4MT6 - chain A; structure by X-ray diffraction, 5.50 A resolution (low resolution: residue-level contacts below are approximate; hydrogen-bond / salt-bridge calls are withheld).

# Chain A
Molecule: Rho guanine nucleotide exchange factor 9
From: Rattus norvegicus
UniProt: Q9QX73 (ARHG9_RAT); residue numbers follow UniProt; this construct covers 1-456
Chain sequence (456 residues; row label = number of the first residue in the row):
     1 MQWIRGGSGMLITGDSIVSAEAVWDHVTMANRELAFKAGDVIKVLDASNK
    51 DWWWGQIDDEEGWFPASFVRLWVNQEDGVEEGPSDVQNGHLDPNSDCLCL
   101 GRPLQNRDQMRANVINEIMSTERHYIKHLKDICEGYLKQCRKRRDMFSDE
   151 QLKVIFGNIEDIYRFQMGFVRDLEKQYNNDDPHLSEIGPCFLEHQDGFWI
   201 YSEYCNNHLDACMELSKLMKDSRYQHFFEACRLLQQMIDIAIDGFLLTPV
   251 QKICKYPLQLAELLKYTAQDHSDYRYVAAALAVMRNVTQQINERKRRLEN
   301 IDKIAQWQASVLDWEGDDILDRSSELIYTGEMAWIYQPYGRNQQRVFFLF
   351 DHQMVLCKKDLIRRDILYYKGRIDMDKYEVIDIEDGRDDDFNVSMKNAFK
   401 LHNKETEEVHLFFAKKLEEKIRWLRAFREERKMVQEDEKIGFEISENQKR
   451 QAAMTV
Not modelled in the structure: 1-17, 73-105, 440-456
Construct notes: engineered mutation E33 (Gly in Q9QX73), L34 (Val in Q9QX73)
UniProt features mapped onto this chain:
  - region: R107 to E117 (Interaction with GPHN)
  - mutagenesis: R107 (R107A: No effect on formation of GPHN clusters; when associated with A-108 and A-117), D108 (D108A: No effect on GPHN clusters; when associated with A-107 and A-117), R111 (R111A: Loss of formation of GPHN clusters), E117 (E117A: No effect on GPHN clusters; when associated with A-107 and A-108), R297 (R297H: Defects in binding to phosphatidylinositol-3-phosphate and in formation of GPHN clusters)
What the authors report for this chain:
  - mutagenesis - W24A, W24A/E262A, R70A, E262A: increased localization
  - mutagenesis - W24A/E262A: increased binding to PI(3)P
  - mutagenesis - W52A, W63A: abolished binding to NL2icd
  - mutagenesis - W52A, W63A: unchanged binding to gephyrin
  - mutagenesis - W52A, W63A: decreased localization to NL2
  - mutagenesis - K358A/K359A, R363A/R364A: abolished localization to NL2
  - conformationally variable residues (helix shift): I291, D302
  - mutagenesis - E262A (888 +/- 276 uM): decreased binding to SH3 domain

# Overview
Curated annotation (UniProt) lists 5 mutagenesis sites. From the paper: W24A, W24A/E262A and R70A, among
others, increase localization; conformational variability at I291 and D302; 8 substitutions were tested in
all.
Chain A is Rho guanine nucleotide exchange factor 9 (Rattus norvegicus); the structure, Crystal structure of
closed inactive collybistin, was determined by X-ray diffraction together with 4MT7 from the same study.
